4PNK - chains B and G of the 3 polymer chains in the assembly; structure by X-ray diffraction, 2.56 A resolution.

[Chain B]
Protein: Guanine nucleotide-binding protein G(I)/G(S)/G(T) subunit beta-1
Source organism: Homo sapiens
UniProt: P62873 (GBB1_HUMAN); residues 1-340 here = UniProt positions 1-340
Chain sequence (340 residues; numbered 1 to 340; the number before each row is that of its first residue):
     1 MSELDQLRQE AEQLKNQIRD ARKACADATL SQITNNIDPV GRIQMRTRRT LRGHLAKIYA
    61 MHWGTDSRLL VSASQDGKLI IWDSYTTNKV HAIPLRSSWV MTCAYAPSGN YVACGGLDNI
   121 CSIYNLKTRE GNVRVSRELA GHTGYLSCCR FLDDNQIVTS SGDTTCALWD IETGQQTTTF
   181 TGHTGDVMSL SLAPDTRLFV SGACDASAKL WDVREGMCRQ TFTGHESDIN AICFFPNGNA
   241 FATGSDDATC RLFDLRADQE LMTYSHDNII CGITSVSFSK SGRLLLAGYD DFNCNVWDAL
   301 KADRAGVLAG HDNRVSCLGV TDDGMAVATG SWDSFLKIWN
Disordered / not traced: 1

[Chain G]
Protein: Guanine nucleotide-binding protein G(I)/G(S)/G(O) subunit gamma-2
Source organism: Bos taurus
UniProt: P63212 (GBG2_BOVIN); residue numbers follow UniProt; this construct covers 1-71
Chain sequence (71 residues; numbered 1 to 71; the number before each row is that of its first residue):
     1 MASNNTASIA QARKLVEQLK MEANIDRIKV SKAAADLMAY CEAHAKEDPL LTPVPASENP
    61 FREKKFFSAI L
Disordered / not traced: 1-6, 69-71
Differences from the reference sequence: engineered mutation Ser-68 (Cys in P63212)

[Chain B / chain G interface]
Residue-residue contacts - 88 pairs, chain B then chain G:
  Glu-3(B) / Ile-9(G)
  Glu-3(B) / Arg-13(G)  salt bridge
  Leu-4(B) / Ala-7(G)
  Leu-4(B) / Ala-12(G)  hydrophobic
  Leu-7(B) / Ala-12(G)
  Leu-7(B) / Arg-13(G)
  Leu-7(B) / Val-16(G)
  Glu-10(B) / Val-16(G)
  Ala-11(B) / Leu-19(G)
  Leu-14(B) / Val-16(G)  hydrophobic
  Leu-14(B) / Leu-19(G)  hydrophobic
  Gln-17(B) / Ala-23(G)
  Ile-18(B) / Leu-19(G)
  Ile-18(B) / Glu-22(G)
  Ile-18(B) / Ala-23(G)  hydrophobic
  Ile-18(B) / Arg-27(G)
  Ala-21(B) / Arg-27(G)
  Ala-24(B) / Lys-29(G)
  Cys-25(B) / Arg-27(G)
  Cys-25(B) / Ile-28(G)
  Cys-25(B) / Lys-29(G)
  Cys-25(B) / Val-30(G)  hydrogen bond (backbone-backbone)
  Asp-27(B) / Lys-29(G)
  Asp-27(B) / Val-30(G)
  Asp-27(B) / Ser-31(G)  hydrogen bond
  Ala-28(B) / Val-30(G)
  Leu-30(B) / Ala-34(G)  hydrophobic
  Ile-33(B) / Ser-31(G)
  Ile-33(B) / Met-38(G)  hydrophobic
  Ile-37(B) / Met-38(G)  hydrophobic
  Val-40(B) / Leu-51(G)  hydrophobic
  Ile-43(B) / Leu-50(G)
  Met-45(B) / Leu-50(G)  hydrophobic
  Arg-48(B) / Phe-61(G)
  Arg-48(B) / Arg-62(G)
  Arg-49(B) / Phe-61(G)  hydrogen bond (side chain-backbone)
  Arg-68(B) / Phe-67(G)
  Arg-68(B) / Ser-68(G)
  Ser-84(B) / Phe-61(G)
  Tyr-85(B) / Pro-60(G)
  Tyr-85(B) / Phe-61(G)  hydrophobic
  Tyr-85(B) / Phe-67(G)  hydrophobic
  Thr-86(B) / Phe-67(G)
  Thr-181(B) / Lys-14(G)
  Cys-218(B) / Gln-18(G)  hydrogen bond (backbone-side chain)
  Arg-219(B) / Glu-22(G)
  Gln-220(B) / Ile-25(G)
  Thr-221(B) / Glu-22(G)  hydrogen bond
  Phe-235(B) / Leu-37(G)  hydrophobic
  Phe-235(B) / Tyr-40(G)  hydrophobic
  Phe-235(B) / Cys-41(G)  hydrophobic
  Pro-236(B) / Tyr-40(G)
  Asn-237(B) / Leu-37(G)
  Asn-237(B) / Tyr-40(G)
  Asp-254(B) / Ala-33(G)
  Asp-254(B) / Leu-37(G)
  Arg-256(B) / Asp-26(G)
  Arg-256(B) / Arg-27(G)
  Arg-256(B) / Ile-28(G)  hydrogen bond (backbone-backbone)
  Arg-256(B) / Asp-36(G)  salt bridge
  Ala-257(B) / Ile-28(G)
  Ala-257(B) / Val-30(G)  hydrophobic
  Asp-258(B) / Ile-25(G)
  Asp-258(B) / Arg-27(G)  salt bridge
  Gln-259(B) / Val-30(G)
  Leu-261(B) / Val-30(G)  hydrophobic
  Leu-261(B) / Leu-37(G)  hydrophobic
  Ser-279(B) / Asp-48(G)  hydrogen bond
  Lys-280(B) / Glu-47(G)
  Lys-280(B) / Asp-48(G)  hydrogen bond (backbone-side chain)
  Ser-281(B) / Tyr-40(G)
  Ser-281(B) / Cys-41(G)
  Ser-281(B) / His-44(G)
  Ser-281(B) / Asp-48(G)  hydrogen bond
  Ser-281(B) / Leu-51(G)
  Gly-282(B) / Cys-41(G)
  Arg-283(B) / Cys-41(G)
  Arg-283(B) / Leu-51(G)
  Leu-300(B) / Cys-41(G)  hydrophobic
  Asp-323(B) / Pro-49(G)
  Gly-324(B) / Pro-49(G)
  Gly-324(B) / Leu-50(G)
  Met-325(B) / Pro-49(G)  hydrophobic
  Met-325(B) / Glu-58(G)
  Ala-326(B) / Phe-61(G)  hydrophobic
  Val-327(B) / Leu-50(G)  hydrophobic
  Asn-340(B) / Asn-59(G)  hydrogen bond
  Asn-340(B) / Phe-61(G)
Interface residues without a listed pair, chain B (61 interface residues in all): Arg-8, Lys-15, Arg-22, Ala-26, Thr-29, Thr-34, Ala-240, Leu-284, Val-320, Ile-338
Interface residues without a listed pair, chain G (44 interface residues in all): Ser-8, Leu-15, Lys-20, Lys-32, Ala-35, Glu-42, Ala-45

[Summary]
The interface between chain B and chain G involves 61 residues on one side and 44 on the other, with 10
hydrogen bonds and 3 salt bridges. Among the polar pairs are Glu-3(B)/Arg-13(G), Arg-256(B)/Asp-36(G) and
Asp-258(B)/Arg-27(G).
Chain B is Guanine nucleotide-binding protein G(I)/G(S)/G(T) subunit beta-1 (Homo sapiens) and chain G is
Guanine nucleotide-binding protein G(I)/G(S)/G(O) subunit gamma-2 (Bos taurus); the structure, G
protein-coupled receptor kinase 2 in complex with GSK180736A, was determined by X-ray diffraction, deposited
together with 4PNI.
